PDB entry 8U8L | X-ray diffraction, 2.20 A resolution | chains A and C of the 4 polymer chains in the assembly

[Chain A]
Name: Double-strand telomeric DNA-binding proteins 2
Organism: Caenorhabditis elegans
UniProtKB: Q22429 (Q22429_CAEEL); residue numbers follow UniProt; this construct covers 352-475
Amino-acid sequence (125 residues; row label = number of the first residue in the row):
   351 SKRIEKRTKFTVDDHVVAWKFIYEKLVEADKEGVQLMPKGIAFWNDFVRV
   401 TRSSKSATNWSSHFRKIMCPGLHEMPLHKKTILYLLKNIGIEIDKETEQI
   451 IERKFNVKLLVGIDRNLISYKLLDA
Not modelled in the structure: 351-353, 475
Sequence notes: expression tag (351)
Bound ions: Cs+: Leu436, Lys437, Ile439, Asn466

[Chain C]
Molecule: 19-nt DNA strand
Sequence (19 nucleotides; each row starts with the number of its first residue):
     1 TCTAAGCCTAAGCCTAACA
Bound ions: Cs+ site 1 near DT3 (its only coordinating residue here); Cs+ site 2: DT15, DA16

[Interface between chain A and chain C]
Contacting residue pairs (17):
  Arg357(A) - DA4(C)  base contact
  Arg357(A) - DA5(C)  hydrogen bond to the base
  Arg357(A) - DG6(C)  phosphate contact
  Thr358(A) - DA5(C)  phosphate contact
  Thr358(A) - DG6(C)  hydrogen bond to the phosphate
  Phe360(A) - DA5(C)  sugar contact
  Lys405(A) - DG6(C)  salt bridge to the phosphate
  Ser406(A) - DC7(C)  hydrogen bond to the phosphate
  Thr408(A) - DC8(C)  base contact
  Asn409(A) - DA5(C)  sugar contact
  Asn409(A) - DG6(C)  hydrogen bond to the phosphate
  Asn409(A) - DC7(C)  phosphate contact
  Ser412(A) - DC7(C)  hydrogen bond to the base
  His413(A) - DA5(C)  salt bridge to the phosphate
  Lys416(A) - DC7(C)  base contact
  Ile417(A) - DA4(C)  phosphate contact
  Ile417(A) - DA5(C)  phosphate contact
Also at the interface, not in a pair above, chain A (13 interface residues in all): Lys356, Arg415

[Summary]
13 residues of chain A and 5 residues of chain C are in contact, with 5 hydrogen bonds and 2 salt bridges.
Polar pairs include Arg357(A)-DA5(C), Ser412(A)-DC7(C) and Thr358(A)-DG6(C). The Cs+ site is built by
Leu436(A), Lys437(A), Ile439(A) and Asn466(A).
Chain A is Double-strand telomeric DNA-binding proteins 2 (Caenorhabditis elegans) and chain C is a 19-nt DNA
strand; the structure, X-ray crystal structure of TEBP-2 MCD3 with ds DNA, was determined by X-ray diffraction
(same publication as 8U8M).
